PDB entry 7D3R | electron microscopy, 3.49 A resolution | chains 1 and H of the 6 polymer chains in the assembly

[Chain 1]
Protein: A/wh/cha/09 VP1
Organism: Foot-and-mouth disease virus
Amino-acid sequence (212 residues; numbered 1 to 212; the number before each row is that of its first residue):
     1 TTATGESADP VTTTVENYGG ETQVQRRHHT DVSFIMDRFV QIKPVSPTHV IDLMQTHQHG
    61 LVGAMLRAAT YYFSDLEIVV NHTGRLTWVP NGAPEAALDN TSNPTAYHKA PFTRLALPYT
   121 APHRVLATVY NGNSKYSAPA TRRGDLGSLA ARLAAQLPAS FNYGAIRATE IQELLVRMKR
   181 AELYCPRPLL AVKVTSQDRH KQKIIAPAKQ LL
Unresolved in the structure: 137-152, 203-212
From the paper describing this entry:
  - mutagenesis - D52A, P94A, E95A, P158A: decreased growth
  - mutagenesis - L157A: increased growth

[Chain H]
Protein: R50 vh
Organism: Bos taurus
Amino-acid sequence (167 residues; numbered 1 to 167; the number before each row is that of its first residue):
     1 QVQLRESGPS LVKPSQTLSL TCTASGLSLS DKAVGWVRRA PTKALEWLGS IDTGSSTGYN
    61 PGLKSRLSIT KDNSRNQVSL TITSVTTEDS ATYYCATVHQ HTSEKRTCPR AYRPDCAARW
   121 DCPGGADCGY CNFGAGSYGR CTPFTLTYTF ENYVHTWGQG LLVTVSS
Unresolved in the structure: 145-167
Cystine bridges: C116-C131

[Chain 1 / chain H interface]
Pairs across the interface (29):
  T48(1) - R119(H)  hydrogen bond (backbone-side chain)
  V50(1) - F133(H)  hydrophobic
  D52(1) - R140(H)  salt bridge
  Q55(1) - R119(H)
  Q55(1) - W120(H)
  V89(1) - F133(H)  hydrophobic
  N91(1) - F133(H)
  G92(1) - F133(H)
  A93(1) - N132(H)
  A93(1) - F133(H)  hydrogen bond (backbone-backbone)
  P94(1) - N132(H)
  E95(1) - R113(H)  salt bridge
  E95(1) - C116(H)
  E95(1) - C131(H)
  E95(1) - N132(H)
  E95(1) - F133(H)
  L98(1) - F133(H)  hydrophobic
  K135(1) - S137(H)
  Q156(1) - R140(H)
  L157(1) - R140(H)  hydrogen bond (backbone-side chain)
  P158(1) - R140(H)
  A159(1) - W120(H)
  A159(1) - G134(H)
  A159(1) - A135(H)  hydrophobic
  A159(1) - G136(H)
  A159(1) - G139(H)
  S160(1) - A135(H)
  N162(1) - W120(H)
  A165(1) - F133(H)  hydrophobic
Other interface residues (no listed pair), chain 1 (23 interface residues in all): H49, Y136, A155, F161
Other interface residues (no listed pair), chain H (15 interface residues in all): Y130, Y138
The authors on this interface:
  - residue pairs: D52(1)-R140(H), E95(1)-R119(H), L157(1)-R140(H)
  - interface residues, chain 1: V50(1), P94(1), Q156(1), P158(1)
  - interface residues, chain H: W120(H), C131(H), N132(H)

[Overview]
The interface between chain 1 and chain H involves 23 residues on one side and 15 on the other, with 3
hydrogen bonds and 2 salt bridges. Polar contacts include D52(1)-R140(H), E95(1)-R113(H) and T48(1)-R119(H).
The authors report contacts between D52(1) and R140(H), E95(1) and R119(H) and L157(1) and R140(H). The paper
reports that D52A, P94A and E95A of chain 1, among others, reduce growth; interface residues V50(1), P94(1)
and W120(H) among others; 5 substitutions were tested in all.
Here chain 1 is A/wh/cha/09 VP1 (Foot-and-mouth disease virus) and chain H is R50 vh (Bos taurus). Entry 7D3R
(Foot and mouth disease virus A/wh/cha/09-bound the single chain fragme antibody R50) was determined by
electron microscopy (same publication as 7D3K, 7D3L and 7D3M).
